Entry 5X12 (X-ray diffraction, 1.70 A resolution); this record covers chain A.

Chain A:
Molecule: Transcriptional regulator
From: Bacillus subtilis subsp. spizizenii strain W23
UniProt: E0TW95 (E0TW95_BACPZ); residue numbers follow UniProt; this construct covers 1-182
Chain sequence (188 residues; each row starts with the number of its first residue; numbers below 1 keep their minus sign (Gly-5 is residue -5)):
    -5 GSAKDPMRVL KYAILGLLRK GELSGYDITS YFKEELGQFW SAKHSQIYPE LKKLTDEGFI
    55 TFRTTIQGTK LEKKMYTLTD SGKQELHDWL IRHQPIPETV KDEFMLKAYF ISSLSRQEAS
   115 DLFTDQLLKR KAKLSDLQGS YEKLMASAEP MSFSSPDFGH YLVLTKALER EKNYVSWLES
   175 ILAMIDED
Disordered / not traced: -5, 59-67
Sequence notes: expression tag (-5 to 0)
What the authors report for this chain:
  - self-association interface (contacts with another copy of this molecule): Phe104, Leu156
  - mutagenesis - F104R (1.81 M), L156E (1.76 M): decreased stability
  - conformationally variable residues (side-chain flip): Gln32, Phe33
  - mutagenesis - Y20A, Y42A: unchanged stability

Overview:
The paper reports that F104R and L156E reduce stability; conformational variability at Gln32 and Phe33; 4
substitutions were tested in all.
Chain A is Transcriptional regulator (Bacillus subtilis subsp. spizizenii strain W23); the structure, Crystal
structure of Bacillus subtilis PadR, was determined by X-ray diffraction, deposited together with 5Y8T, 5X11,
5X13 and 5X14.
